Entry 4IOI (X-ray diffraction, 1.95 A resolution); this record covers chains B and H of the 5 polymer chains in the assembly.

== Chain B ==
Name: Trastuzumab heavy chain
From: Homo sapiens
Sequence (223 residues; each row starts with the number of its first residue):
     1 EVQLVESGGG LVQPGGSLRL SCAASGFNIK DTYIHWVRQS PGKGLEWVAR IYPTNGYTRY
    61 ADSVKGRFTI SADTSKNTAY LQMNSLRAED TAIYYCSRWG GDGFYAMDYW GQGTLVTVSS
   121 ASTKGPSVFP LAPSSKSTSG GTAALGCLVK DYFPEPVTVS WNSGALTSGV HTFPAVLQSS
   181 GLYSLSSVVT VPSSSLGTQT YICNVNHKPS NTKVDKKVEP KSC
Unresolved in the structure: 221-223
Cystine bridges: C22-C96, C147-C203
Reported in the primary citation:
  - conformationally variable residues (loop rearrangement): Q39 to G44

== Chain H ==
Name: Immunoglobulin G-binding protein A
From: Staphylococcus aureus
UniProt: P0A015 (SPA_STAAM); residues 4-54 here correspond to UniProt positions 101-151 (UniProt number = residue number + 97)
Sequence (55 residues; numbered 0 to 54; the number before each row is that of its first residue; numbering starts at 0):
     0 SGSYNKDQQS AFYEILNMPN LNEAQRNGFI QSLKDDPSQS TNVLGEAKKL NESQA
Unresolved in the structure: 0-1
Construct notes: expression tag (0-3)

== How chain B and chain H interact ==
Contacting residue pairs (27; chain B residue first):
  G15(B) with Q24(H), hydrogen bond (backbone-side chain); L49(H)
  S17(B) with A23(H)
  R19(B) with Q30(H); D34(H), salt bridge
  T58(B) with D35(H), hydrogen bond; S37(H)
  Y60(B) with D35(H), hydrogen bond; Q38(H)
  K65(B) with Q38(H); N41(H); E45(H)
  G66(B) with N41(H); V42(H); E45(H)
  R67(B) with E45(H)
  T69(B) with S31(H), hydrogen bond; D34(H), hydrogen bond; D35(H)
  S71(B) with D34(H)
  Q82(B) with G27(H); Q30(H); S31(H); D34(H)
  N84(B) with G27(H), hydrogen bond (side chain-backbone); F28(H); S31(H), hydrogen bond
Other interface residues (no listed pair), chain B (14 interface residues in all): I70, S85

== Summary ==
Chain B and chain H each contribute 14 residues to their interface; the contacts include 7 hydrogen bonds and
1 salt bridge. Polar pairs include R19(B)-D34(H), G15(B)-Q24(H) and T58(B)-D35(H). The paper reports
conformational variability at Q39(B).
Chain B is Trastuzumab heavy chain (Homo sapiens) and chain H is Immunoglobulin G-binding protein A
(Staphylococcus aureus); the structure, Meditope-enabled trastuzumab in complex with CQFDLSTRRLKC, was
determined by X-ray diffraction together with 4GW1, 4GW5 and 4HKZ from the same study.
